8W4N - chain A; structure by X-ray diffraction, 3.10 A resolution.

# Chain A
Protein: Glycoside hydrolase
Organism: Streptococcus equi subsp. zooepidemicus Sz105
Notes: engineered mutation(s): D234M
Chain sequence (992 residues; numbered 20 to 1011; the number before each row is that of its first residue):
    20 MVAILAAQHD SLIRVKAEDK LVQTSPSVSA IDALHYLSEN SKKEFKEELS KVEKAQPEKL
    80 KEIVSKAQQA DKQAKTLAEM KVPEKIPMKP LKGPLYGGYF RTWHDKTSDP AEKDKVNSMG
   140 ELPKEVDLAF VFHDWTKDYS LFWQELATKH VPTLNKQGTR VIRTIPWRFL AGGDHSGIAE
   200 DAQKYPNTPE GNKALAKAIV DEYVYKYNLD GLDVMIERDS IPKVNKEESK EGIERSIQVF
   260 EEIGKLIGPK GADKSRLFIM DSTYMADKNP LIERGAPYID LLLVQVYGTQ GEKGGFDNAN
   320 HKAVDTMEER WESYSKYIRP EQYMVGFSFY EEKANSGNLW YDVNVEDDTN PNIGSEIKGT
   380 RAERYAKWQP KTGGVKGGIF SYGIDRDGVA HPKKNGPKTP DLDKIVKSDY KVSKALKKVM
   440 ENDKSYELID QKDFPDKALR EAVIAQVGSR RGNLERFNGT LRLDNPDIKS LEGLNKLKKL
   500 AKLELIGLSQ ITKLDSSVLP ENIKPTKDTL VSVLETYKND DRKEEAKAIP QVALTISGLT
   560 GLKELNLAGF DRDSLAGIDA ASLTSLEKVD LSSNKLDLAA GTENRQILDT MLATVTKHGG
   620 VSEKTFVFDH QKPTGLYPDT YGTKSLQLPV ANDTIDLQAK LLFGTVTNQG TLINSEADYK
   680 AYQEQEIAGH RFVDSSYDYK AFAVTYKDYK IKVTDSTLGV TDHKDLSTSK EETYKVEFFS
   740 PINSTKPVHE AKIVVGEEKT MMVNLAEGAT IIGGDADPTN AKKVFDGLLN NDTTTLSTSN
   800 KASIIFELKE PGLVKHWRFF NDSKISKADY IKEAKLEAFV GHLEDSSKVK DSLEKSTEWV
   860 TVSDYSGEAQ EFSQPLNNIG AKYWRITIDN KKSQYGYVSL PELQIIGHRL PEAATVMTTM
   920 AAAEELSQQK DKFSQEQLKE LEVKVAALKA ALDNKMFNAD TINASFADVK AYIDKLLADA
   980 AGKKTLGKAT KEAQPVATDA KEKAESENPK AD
Disordered / not traced: 20-98, 975-1011
Ion coordination: Ca2+: Lys782, Asp785, Asn790, Pro900

# Overview
Lys782, Asp785, Asn790 and Pro900 coordinate Ca2+.
Chain A is Glycoside hydrolase (Streptococcus equi subsp. zooepidemicus Sz105); the structure, Crystal
structure of EndoSz mutant D234M, in space group P21, in complex with oligosaccharide G2S1, was determined by
X-ray diffraction (same publication as 8W4G, 8W4I, 8W4L, 8W4M and 8X8G).
